4BY1 - chains C and K of the 16 polymer chains in the assembly; structure by X-ray diffraction, 3.60 A resolution.

Chain C:
Molecule: DNA-directed RNA polymerase II subunit RPB3
From: Saccharomyces cerevisiae
UniProtKB: P16370 (RPB3_YEAST); residue numbers follow UniProt; this construct covers 1-318
Sequence (318 residues; numbered 1 to 318; the number before each row is that of its first residue):
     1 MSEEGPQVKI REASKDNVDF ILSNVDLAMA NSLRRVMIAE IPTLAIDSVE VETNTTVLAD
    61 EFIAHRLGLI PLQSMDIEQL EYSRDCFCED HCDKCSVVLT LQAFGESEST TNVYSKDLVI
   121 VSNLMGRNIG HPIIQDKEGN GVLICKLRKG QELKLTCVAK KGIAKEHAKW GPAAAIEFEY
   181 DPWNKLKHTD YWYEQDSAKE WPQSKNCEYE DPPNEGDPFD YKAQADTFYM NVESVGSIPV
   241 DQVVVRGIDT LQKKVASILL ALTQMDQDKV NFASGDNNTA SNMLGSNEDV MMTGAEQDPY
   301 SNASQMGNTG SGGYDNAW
Disordered / not traced: 1-2, 269-318
UniProt features mapped onto this chain:
  - binding site (Zn(2+)): Cys-86, Cys-88, Cys-92, Cys-95
  - modified residue: Ser-2 (N-acetylserine)
  - natural variant: Ala-30 (A30D: In mutant RPB3-1)
  - mutagenesis: Lys-9 (K9E: Transcript termination readthrough)
Metal / ion sites: Zn2+: Cys-86, Cys-88, Cys-92, Cys-95

Chain K:
Molecule: DNA-directed RNA polymerase II subunit RPB11
From: Saccharomyces cerevisiae
UniProtKB: P38902 (RPB11_YEAST); residues 1-120 here = UniProt positions 1-120
Sequence (120 residues; numbered 1 to 120; the number before each row is that of its first residue):
     1 MNAPDRFELF LLGEGESKLK IDPDTKAPNA VVITFEKEDH TLGNLIRAEL LNDRKVLFAA
    61 YKVEHPFFAR FKLRIQTTEG YDPKDALKNA CNSIINKLGA LKTNFETEWN LQTLAADDAF
Disordered / not traced: 116-120
UniProt features mapped onto this chain:
  - mutagenesis: Glu-108 (E108G/V: Transcript termination readthrough; E108K: Transcript termination readthrough. Lethal), Leu-111 (L111P: Transcript termination readthrough), Leu-114 (L114P: Transcript termination readthrough)

Chain C / chain K interface:
Pairs across the interface - 88 pairs, chain C then chain K:
  Glu-3(C) with Thr-103(K); Asn-104(K)
  Glu-4(C) with Ala-100(K); Thr-103(K); Asn-104(K)
  Gly-5(C) with Ala-100(K)
  Pro-6(C) with Lys-97(K); Ala-100(K); Asn-104(K), hydrogen bond (backbone-side chain)
  Gln-7(C) with Asn-104(K), hydrogen bond
  Val-8(C) with Leu-101(K), hydrophobic; Phe-105(K), hydrophobic; Glu-108(K)
  Lys-9(C) with Glu-108(K)
  Ile-10(C) with Glu-108(K), hydrogen bond (backbone-side chain); Trp-109(K); Gln-112(K)
  Ala-13(C) with Trp-109(K), hydrophobic; Leu-114(K)
  Ser-14(C) with Trp-109(K); Leu-114(K)
  Val-18(C) with Trp-109(K), hydrophobic
  Phe-20(C) with Phe-105(K), hydrophobic
  Asp-26(C) with Glu-49(K)
  Ala-28(C) with Asn-44(K); Ala-48(K), hydrophobic
  Met-29(C) with Leu-45(K), hydrophobic; Ile-94(K); Lys-97(K); Leu-98(K), hydrophobic
  Ser-32(C) with Thr-41(K), hydrogen bond (side chain-backbone); Leu-45(K)
  Leu-33(C) with Leu-101(K), hydrophobic
  Arg-35(C) with Asp-39(K), salt bridge; His-40(K); Thr-41(K), hydrogen bond
  Val-36(C) with Thr-41(K)
  Glu-40(C) with Asp-39(K); Thr-41(K)
  Arg-84(C) with Leu-11(K)
  Ala-164(C) with Arg-6(K)
  Lys-165(C) with Arg-6(K), hydrogen bond (backbone-side chain); Leu-9(K); Asp-39(K), salt bridge
  Glu-166(C) with Arg-6(K), hydrogen bond (backbone-side chain); Phe-10(K)
  His-167(C) with Arg-6(K)
  Asp-241(C) with Phe-105(K); Trp-109(K)
  Val-244(C) with Phe-105(K), hydrophobic
  Val-245(C) with Phe-105(K), hydrophobic; Glu-106(K)
  Ile-248(C) with Leu-98(K)
  Asp-249(C) with Lys-102(K), salt bridge
  Leu-251(C) with Leu-45(K), hydrophobic; Leu-98(K), hydrophobic
  Gln-252(C) with Ile-95(K), hydrogen bond (side chain-backbone); Leu-98(K); Gly-99(K); Lys-102(K), hydrogen bond
  Lys-254(C) with Glu-38(K), salt bridge; Leu-42(K)
  Val-255(C) with Leu-42(K), hydrophobic; Cys-91(K); Ile-94(K), hydrophobic; Ile-95(K), hydrophobic
  Ala-256(C) with Ile-95(K)
  Ile-258(C) with Leu-19(K); Phe-35(K), hydrophobic; Leu-42(K), hydrophobic; Cys-91(K), hydrophobic
  Leu-259(C) with Lys-88(K); Cys-91(K), hydrophobic; Asn-92(K); Ile-95(K), hydrophobic
  Ala-261(C) with Leu-19(K), hydrophobic
  Leu-262(C) with Leu-19(K); Ile-21(K), hydrophobic; Lys-84(K); Leu-87(K), hydrophobic; Lys-88(K)
  Thr-263(C) with Lys-88(K)
  Met-265(C) with Ser-17(K); Leu-19(K); Ile-21(K), hydrophobic; Lys-84(K)
  Asp-266(C) with Lys-84(K), salt bridge; Lys-88(K), salt bridge
Interface residues without a listed pair, chain C (45 interface residues in all): Leu-22, Ile-163, Val-240
Interface residues without a listed pair, chain K (41 interface residues in all): Phe-7, Lys-18, Ile-46

In short:
Chain C and chain K form an interface of 45 and 41 residues respectively, with 9 hydrogen bonds and 6 salt
bridges. Among the polar pairs are Arg-35(C)/Asp-39(K), Lys-165(C)/Asp-39(K) and Asp-249(C)/Lys-102(K).
Here chain C is DNA-directed RNA polymerase II subunit RPB3 and chain K is DNA-directed RNA polymerase II
subunit RPB11, both from Saccharomyces cerevisiae. Entry 4BY1 (elongating RNA Polymerase II-Bye1 TLD complex
soaked with AMPCPP) was determined by X-ray diffraction (same publication as 4BXX, 4BXZ and 4BY7).
